PDB entry 8OSL | electron microscopy, 4.90 A resolution (low resolution: residue-level contacts below are approximate; hydrogen-bond / salt-bridge calls are withheld) | chains A and I of the 14 polymer chains in the assembly

== Chain A ==
Protein: Histone H3.1
Organism: Homo sapiens
UniProt: P68431 (H31_HUMAN); residues 0-135 here correspond to UniProt positions 1-136 (UniProt number = residue number + 1)
Amino-acid sequence (139 residues; row label = number of the first residue in the row; numbers below 1 keep their minus sign (Gly-3 is residue -3)):
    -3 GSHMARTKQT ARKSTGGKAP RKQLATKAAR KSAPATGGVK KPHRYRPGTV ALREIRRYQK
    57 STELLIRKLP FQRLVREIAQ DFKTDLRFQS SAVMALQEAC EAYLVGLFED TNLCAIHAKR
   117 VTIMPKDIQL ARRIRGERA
Not modelled in the structure: -3 to 39, 131-135
Differences from the reference sequence: expression tag (-3 to -1)
UniProt features mapped onto this chain:
  - modified residue: Arg2 (Asymmetric dimethylarginine), Thr3 (Phosphothreonine), Lys4 (Allysine), Gln5 (5-glutamyl dopamine), Thr6 (Phosphothreonine), Arg8 (Citrulline), Lys9 (N6,N6,N6-trimethyllysine), Ser10 (ADP-ribosylserine), Thr11 (Phosphothreonine), Lys14 (N6-(2-hydroxyisobutyryl)lysine), Arg17 (Asymmetric dimethylarginine), Lys18 (N6-(2-hydroxyisobutyryl)lysine), Lys23 (N6-(2-hydroxyisobutyryl)lysine), Arg26 (Citrulline), Lys27 (N6,N6,N6-trimethyllysine), Ser28 (ADP-ribosylserine), Lys36 (N6,N6,N6-trimethyllysine), Lys37 (N6-methyllysine), Tyr41 (Phosphotyrosine), Lys56 (N6,N6,N6-trimethyllysine) and 8 more in UniProt
  - lipidation: Lys18 (N6-decanoyllysine)

== Chain I ==
Molecule: 147-nt DNA strand
Sequence (147 nucleotides; row label = number of the first residue in the row):
     1 CCCCCACCCC GACTTTGTTC CTGGATCCGT TATGCAACCC AAGCTTCAAC TCTGGGTTTG
    61 TAGTGTGTCC AGGACCTTGA GGGGAGAGGG ACTTTGAAAG CCACGCCTTT CCTCCAGCCT
   121 CACCCTTCAC GTTTGTGGTC CACGTGC

== How chain A and chain I interact ==
Residue-residue contacts (8):
  Arg83(A) - DA49(I)
  Phe84(A) - DA48(I)
  Phe84(A) - DA49(I)
  Arg116(A) - DC69(I)
  Val117(A) - DT68(I)
  Val117(A) - DC69(I)
  Thr118(A) - DT68(I)
  Thr118(A) - DC69(I)
Other interface residues (no listed pair), chain A (8 interface residues in all): Pro43, Gln85, Lys115
Other interface residues (no listed pair), chain I (6 interface residues in all): DG65, DG67

== Overview ==
8 residues of chain A and 6 residues of chain I are in contact.
Here chain A is Histone H3.1 (Homo sapiens) and chain I is a 147-nt DNA strand. Entry 8OSL (Cryo-EM structure
of CLOCK-BMAL1 bound to the native Por enhancer nucleosome (map 2, additional 3D classification ...) was
determined by electron microscopy (same publication as 8OSJ, 8OSK, 8OTS and 8OTT).
